PDB entry 3EEK | X-ray diffraction, 2.03 A resolution | chain A

# Chain A
Name: Dihydrofolate reductase
Organism: Candida glabrata
UniProt: Q6FPH0 (Q6FPH0_CANGA); numbering as in UniProt (aligned over 1-217)
Amino-acid sequence (227 residues; each row starts with the number of its first residue):
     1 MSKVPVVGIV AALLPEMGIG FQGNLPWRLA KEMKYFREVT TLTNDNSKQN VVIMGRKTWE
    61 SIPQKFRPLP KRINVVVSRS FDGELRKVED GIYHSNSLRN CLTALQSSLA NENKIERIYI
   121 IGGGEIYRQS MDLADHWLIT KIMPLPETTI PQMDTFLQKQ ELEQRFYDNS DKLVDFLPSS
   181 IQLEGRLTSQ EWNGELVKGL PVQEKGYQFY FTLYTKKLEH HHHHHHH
Unresolved in the structure: 1-2
Differences from the reference sequence: expression tag (218-227)
Small-molecule neighbours:
  - 53S (5-[(3R)-3-(5-methoxy-4'-methylbiphenyl-3-yl)but-1-yn-1-yl]-6-methylpyrimidine-2,4-diamine): I9, V10, A11, G23, N24, L25, E32, M33, F36, T58, S61, I62, P63, F66, I121, Y127, T140
  - NADPH (NDP; NADPH dihydro-nicotinamide-adenine-dinucleotide phosphate): V10, A11, I19, G20, F21, G23, N24, L25, W27, G55, R56, K57, T58, V77, S78, R79, S80, S95, N96, S97, L98, I121, G122, G123, G124, E125, I126, Y127, R128, Q129, T155
What the authors report for this chain:
  - binding site for 53S: I9, V10, A11, L25, E32, M33, F36, T58, S61, I62, P63, F66, I121
  - specificity-determining residues: M33, F66 (proposed by the authors, not directly observed)

# Overview
Chain A binds NADPH and compound 53S. From the paper: a binding site for 53S at I9, V10 and A11 among others;
specificity determinants M33 and F66.
Chain A is Dihydrofolate reductase (Candida glabrata); the structure, Candida glabrata Dihydrofolate Reductase
complexed with
2,4-diamino-5-[3-methyl-3-(3-methoxy-5-(4-methylphenyl)phenyl)prop-1-ynyl]-6-methylpyrimidine(UCP111D4M) and
NADPH, was determined by X-ray diffraction, deposited together with 3EEJ and 3EEM.
